Entry 8Q8H (X-ray diffraction, 2.50 A resolution); this record covers chains B and D of the 4 polymer chains in the assembly.

[Chain B (and D)]
Protein: beta-D-GalNAcase from Niabella aurantiaca DSM 17617
Source organism: Niabella aurantiaca DSM 17617
Notes: EC 3.2.1.53; chain D of this document is another copy of the same molecule, construct and numbering; everything in this record applies to it too
Chain sequence (536 residues; numbered 7 to 542; the number before each row is that of its first residue):
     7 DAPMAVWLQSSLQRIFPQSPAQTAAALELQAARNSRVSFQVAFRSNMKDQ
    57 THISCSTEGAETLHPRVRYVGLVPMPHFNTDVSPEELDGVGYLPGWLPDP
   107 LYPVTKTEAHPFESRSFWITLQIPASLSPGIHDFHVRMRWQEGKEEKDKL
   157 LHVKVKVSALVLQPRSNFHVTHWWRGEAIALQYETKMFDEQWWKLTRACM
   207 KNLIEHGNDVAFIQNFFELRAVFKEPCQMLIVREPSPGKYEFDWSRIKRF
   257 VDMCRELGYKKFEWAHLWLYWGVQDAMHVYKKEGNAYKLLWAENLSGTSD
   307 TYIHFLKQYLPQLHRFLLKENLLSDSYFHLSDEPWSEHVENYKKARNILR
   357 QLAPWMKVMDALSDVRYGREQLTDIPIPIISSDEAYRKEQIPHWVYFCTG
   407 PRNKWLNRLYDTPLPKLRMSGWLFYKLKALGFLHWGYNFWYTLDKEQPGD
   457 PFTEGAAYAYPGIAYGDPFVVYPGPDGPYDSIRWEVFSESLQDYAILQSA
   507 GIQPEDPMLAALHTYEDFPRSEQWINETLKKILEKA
Ion coordination: Na+: Asp338, Asp366

[Chain B / chain D interface]
Pairs across the interface - 47 pairs, chain B then chain D:
  Gln24(B) with Gln24(D); Gly97(D); Tyr98(D); Leu99(D); Pro100(D)
  Lys54(B) with Thr86(D); Asp87(D), hydrogen bond (backbone-backbone); Val88(D); Ser89(D); Asn409(D)
  Gln56(B) with Pro467(D)
  Pro80(B) with Trp102(D), hydrophobic
  Met81(B) with Trp102(D), hydrogen bond (backbone-side chain)
  Pro82(B) with Trp102(D), hydrophobic; Glu119(D)
  His83(B) with His116(D), hydrogen bond; Glu119(D), salt bridge
  Phe84(B) with Pro117(D)
  Thr86(B) with Lys54(D); Pro117(D)
  Asp87(B) with Lys54(D), hydrogen bond (backbone-backbone)
  Val88(B) with Lys54(D); Phe118(D)
  Ser89(B) with Lys54(D)
  Pro90(B) with Phe118(D), hydrophobic
  Leu93(B) with Phe118(D), hydrophobic
  Gly97(B) with Gln24(D)
  Tyr98(B) with Gln24(D)
  Leu99(B) with Gln24(D)
  Pro100(B) with Gln24(D); Trp102(D); Glu119(D)
  Gly101(B) with Trp102(D)
  Trp102(B) with Met81(D), hydrogen bond (side chain-backbone); Pro82(D), hydrophobic; Pro100(D); Gly101(D)
  His116(B) with His83(D)
  Pro117(B) with Phe84(D); Thr86(D)
  Phe118(B) with Val88(D); Pro90(D), hydrophobic; Leu93(D), hydrophobic
  Glu119(B) with Pro82(D); His83(D), salt bridge; Pro100(D)
  Pro467(B) with Gln56(D)
Other interface residues (no listed pair), chain B (30 interface residues in all): Pro23, Asp55, Asn85, Asn409, Tyr466
Other interface residues (no listed pair), chain D (30 interface residues in all): Pro23, Asp55, Pro80, Arg121, Tyr466

[Overview]
Chain B and chain D each contribute 30 residues to their interface, with 5 hydrogen bonds and 2 salt bridges.
Polar pairs include His83(B)-Glu119(D), Met81(B)-Trp102(D) and His83(B)-His116(D). The Na+ site is built by
Asp338(B) and Asp366(B).
Chain B and chain D are both beta-D-GalNAcase from Niabella aurantiaca DSM 17617 (Niabella aurantiaca DSM
17617); the structure, Crystal Structure of Apo beta-D-GalNAcase from Niabella aurantiaca (Structure 2), was
determined by X-ray diffraction.
